Entry 4QVD (X-ray diffraction, 1.97 A resolution); this record covers chains C and D of the 7 polymer chains in the assembly.

# Chain C (and D)
Name: RNA-binding protein Hfq
Source organism: Escherichia coli
Notes: chain D of this document is another copy of the same molecule, construct and numbering; everything in this record applies to it too
Reference sequence: C1IFD2 (C1IFD2_ECOLX); numbering as in UniProt (aligned over 1-65)
Sequence (65 residues; row label = number of the first residue in the row):
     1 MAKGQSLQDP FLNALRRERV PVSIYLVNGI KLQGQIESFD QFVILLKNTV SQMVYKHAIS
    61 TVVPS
Disordered / not traced: 1-3 (chain D: 1-4)
What the authors report for this chain:
  - binding site for the 7-nt RNA strand: Arg-19, Tyr-25, Leu-26, Asn-28, Gly-29, Ile-30, Lys-31, Leu-32, Gln-33, Asn-48, Gln-52, Ser-60, Thr-61
  - mutagenesis - Y25A, K31A: decreased binding to the 7-nt RNA strand
  - mutagenesis - N28A, F42S: unchanged binding to the 7-nt RNA strand
  - mutagenesis - N48A (16-fold): increased binding to the 7-nt RNA strand
  - mutagenesis - N28A, K31A, N48A (27-fold): decreased binding to A7

# How chain C and chain D interact
Contacting residue pairs (38; chain C residue first):
  Gly-4(C) with Asp-40(D); Gln-41(D), hydrogen bond (backbone-backbone)
  Gln-5(C) with Asp-40(D); Gln-41(D); Phe-42(D)
  Ser-6(C) with Asp-40(D)
  Leu-7(C) with Ser-38(D); Phe-39(D); Asp-40(D), hydrogen bond (backbone-side chain); Val-43(D), hydrophobic; Leu-45(D), hydrophobic
  Gln-8(C) with Asp-40(D), hydrogen bond (backbone-side chain); Val-43(D); Met-53(D); Tyr-55(D), hydrogen bond
  Phe-11(C) with Leu-45(D), hydrophobic; Met-53(D), hydrophobic
  Leu-12(C) with Met-53(D), hydrophobic
  Val-27(C) with Val-27(D), hydrophobic; Asn-28(D), hydrogen bond (backbone-side chain)
  Ile-44(C) with Tyr-55(D)
  Lys-56(C) with Tyr-55(D); His-57(D), hydrogen bond (backbone-side chain)
  His-57(C) with His-57(D)
  Ile-59(C) with Tyr-55(D), hydrophobic; His-57(D), hydrogen bond (backbone-side chain)
  Ser-60(C) with Met-53(D); Val-54(D); Tyr-55(D), hydrogen bond (backbone-backbone); Ala-58(D)
  Thr-61(C) with Gln-52(D); Met-53(D); Val-54(D)
  Val-62(C) with Gln-52(D); Met-53(D), hydrogen bond (backbone-backbone)
  Val-63(C) with Val-50(D), hydrophobic; Ser-51(D); Gln-52(D)
Other interface residues (no listed pair), chain C (18 interface residues in all): Leu-26, Pro-64
Other interface residues (no listed pair), chain D (19 interface residues in all): Leu-26, Leu-32

# In short
Chain C and chain D form an interface of 18 and 19 residues respectively, with 9 hydrogen bonds. Among the
polar pairs are Leu-7(C)/Asp-40(D), Gln-8(C)/Asp-40(D) and Gln-8(C)/Tyr-55(D). From the paper: a binding site
for the 7-nt RNA strand at Arg-19(C), Tyr-25(C) and Leu-26(C) among others; N28A, K31A and N48A of chain C
reduce binding to A7; 5 substitutions were tested in all.
Both chains are RNA-binding protein Hfq (Escherichia coli). Entry 4QVD (E.coli Hfq in complex with RNA Ads)
was determined by X-ray diffraction, deposited together with 4QVC.
